5O32 - chains A and C of the 10 polymer chains in the assembly; structure by X-ray diffraction, 4.21 A resolution (low resolution: residue-level contacts below are approximate; hydrogen-bond / salt-bridge calls are withheld).

== Chain A ==
Molecule: Complement C3
From: Homo sapiens
Notes: fragment: beta chain
UniProt: P01024 (CO3_HUMAN); numbering as in UniProt (aligned over 23-667)
Chain sequence (645 residues; each row starts with the number of its first residue):
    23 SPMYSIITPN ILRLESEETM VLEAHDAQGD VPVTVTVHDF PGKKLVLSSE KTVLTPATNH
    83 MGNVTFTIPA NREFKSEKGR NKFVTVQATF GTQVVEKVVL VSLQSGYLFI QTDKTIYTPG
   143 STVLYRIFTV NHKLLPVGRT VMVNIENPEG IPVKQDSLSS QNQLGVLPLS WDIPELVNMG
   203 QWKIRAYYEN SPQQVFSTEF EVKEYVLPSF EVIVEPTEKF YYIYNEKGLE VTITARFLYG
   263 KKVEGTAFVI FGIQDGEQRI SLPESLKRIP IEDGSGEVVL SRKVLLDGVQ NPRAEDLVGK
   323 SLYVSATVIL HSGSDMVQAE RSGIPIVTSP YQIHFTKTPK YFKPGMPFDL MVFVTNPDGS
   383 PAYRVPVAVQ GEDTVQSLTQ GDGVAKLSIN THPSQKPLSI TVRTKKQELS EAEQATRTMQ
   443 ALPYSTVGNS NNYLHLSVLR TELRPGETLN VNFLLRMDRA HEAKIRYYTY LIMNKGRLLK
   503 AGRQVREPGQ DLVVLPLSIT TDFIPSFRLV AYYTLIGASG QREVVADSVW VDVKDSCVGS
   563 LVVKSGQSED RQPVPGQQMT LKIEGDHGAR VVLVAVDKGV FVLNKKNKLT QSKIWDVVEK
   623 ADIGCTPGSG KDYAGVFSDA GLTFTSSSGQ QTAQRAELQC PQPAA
Disordered / not traced: 98-99, 665-667
Disulfides: C627-C662
Covalently attached groups: N-acetylglucosamine (NAG) linked to N85
Bound ions: Ca2+: D554, D557
UniProt features mapped onto this chain:
  - site: S541, G542 (Microbial infection: Cleavage)
  - modified residue (Phosphoserine): S38, S70, S297, S303
  - glycosylation: N85 (N-linked (GlcNAc...) asparagine)
  - natural variant: R102 (R102G: In allele C3F), K155 (K155Q: In ARMD9), D549 (D549N: In C3D), R592 (R592Q: In AHUS5; R592W: In AHUS5), F603 (F603V: In AHUS5)

== Chain C ==
Molecule: Complement factor H
From: Homo sapiens
UniProt: P08603 (CFAH_HUMAN); residue numbers follow UniProt; this construct covers 19-264, 1107-1230
Chain sequence (383 residues; each row starts with the number of its first residue; note: 829 numbers in that range are skipped by the numbering (no residue carries them; nothing is unmodelled there)):
    19 EDCNELPPRR NTEILTGSWS DQTYPEGTQA IYKCRPGYRS LGNVIMVCRK GEWVALNPLR
    79 KCQKRPCGHP GDTPFGTFTL TGGNVFEYGV KAVYTCNEGY QLLGEINYRE CDTDGWTNDI
   139 PICEVVKCLP VTAPENGKIV SSAMEPDREY HFGQAVRFVC NSGYKIEGDE EMHCSDDGFW
   199 SKEKPKCVEI SCKSPDVING SPISQKIIYK ENERFQYKCN MGYEYSERGD AVCTESGWRP
   259 LPSCEEK
  1095 GGGGGGGGGG GGGKCGPPPP IDNGDITSFP LSVYAPASSV EYQCQNLYQL EGNKRITCRN
  1155 GQWSEPPKCL HPCVISREIM ENYNIALRWT AKQKLYSRTG ESVEFVCKRG YRLSSRSHTL
  1215 RTTCWDGKLE YPTCAK
Disordered / not traced: 1095-1106
Disulfides: C21-C66, C52-C80, C85-C129, C114-C141, C146-C192, C178-C205, C210-C251, C237-C262, C1109-C1152, C1138-C1163, C1167-C1218, C1201-C1228
Differences from the reference sequence: linker (265, 1095-1106)
UniProt features mapped onto this chain:
  - glycosylation: N217 (N-linked (GlcNAc...) (complex) asparagine)
  - natural variant: V62 (V62I: Confirmed at protein level), R78 (R78G: In AHUS1), R127 (R127L: In CFHD), K224 (deletion: In CFHD), D1119 (D1119G: In CFHD), V1134 (V1134G: In AHUS1), Y1142 (Y1142D: In AHUS1), Q1143 (Q1143E: Confirmed at protein level), W1157 (W1157R: In AHUS1), C1163 (C1163W: In AHUS1), I1169 (I1169L: In AHUS1), W1183 (W1183C: In AHUS1; W1183L: In AHUS1; W1183R: In AHUS1), 10 further natural variant entries in UniProt
  - mutagenesis: R1182 (R1182A: About 50% loss of C3b binding), K1186 (K1186A: About 20% loss of C3b binding), K1188 (K1188A: About 50% loss of C3b binding)

== Chain A / chain C interface ==
Contacting residue pairs - 27 pairs, chain A then chain C:
  K65(A) - E245(C)
  K66(A) - R246(C)
  K66(A) - R257(C)
  L67(A) - R257(C)
  V68(A) - L259(C)
  R94(A) - E188(C)
  E95(A) - S254(C)
  E95(A) - R257(C)
  T162(A) - E189(C)
  Q177(A) - A161(C)
  D178(A) - Q172(C)
  S179(A) - Q172(C)
  S179(A) - A173(C)
  L180(A) - G171(C)
  L180(A) - Q172(C)
  L180(A) - A173(C)
  S181(A) - G171(C)
  S181(A) - H191(C)
  Q183(A) - H191(C)
  N184(A) - E116(C)
  Q185(A) - E116(C)
  Q185(A) - F170(C)
  S192(A) - F93(C)
  E211(A) - R175(C)
  E211(A) - E189(C)
  Q580(A) - N102(C)
  R592(A) - E116(C)
Also at the interface, not in a pair above, chain A (23 interface residues in all): G64, Q109, K176, G578
Also at the interface, not in a pair above, chain C (23 interface residues in all): F104, S160, M162, V177, I184, K200

== Summary ==
The chain A/chain C interface involves 23 residues from each chain. Covalently linked N-acetylglucosamine: at
N85(A). D554(A) and D557(A) coordinate Ca2+. From UniProt: 3 mutagenesis sites on chain C.
Here chain A is Complement C3 and chain C is Complement factor H, both from Homo sapiens. Entry 5O32 (The
structure of complement complex) was determined by X-ray diffraction together with 5O35 from the same study.
